8K59 - chains C and F of the 10 polymer chains in the assembly; structure by electron microscopy, 3.50 A resolution.

[Chain C]
Protein: DNA-directed RNA polymerase subunit beta
From: Escherichia coli K-12
Notes: EC 2.7.7.6
UniProtKB: P0A8V2 (RPOB_ECOLI); numbering as in UniProt (aligned over 3-1342)
Sequence (1340 residues; each row starts with the number of its first residue):
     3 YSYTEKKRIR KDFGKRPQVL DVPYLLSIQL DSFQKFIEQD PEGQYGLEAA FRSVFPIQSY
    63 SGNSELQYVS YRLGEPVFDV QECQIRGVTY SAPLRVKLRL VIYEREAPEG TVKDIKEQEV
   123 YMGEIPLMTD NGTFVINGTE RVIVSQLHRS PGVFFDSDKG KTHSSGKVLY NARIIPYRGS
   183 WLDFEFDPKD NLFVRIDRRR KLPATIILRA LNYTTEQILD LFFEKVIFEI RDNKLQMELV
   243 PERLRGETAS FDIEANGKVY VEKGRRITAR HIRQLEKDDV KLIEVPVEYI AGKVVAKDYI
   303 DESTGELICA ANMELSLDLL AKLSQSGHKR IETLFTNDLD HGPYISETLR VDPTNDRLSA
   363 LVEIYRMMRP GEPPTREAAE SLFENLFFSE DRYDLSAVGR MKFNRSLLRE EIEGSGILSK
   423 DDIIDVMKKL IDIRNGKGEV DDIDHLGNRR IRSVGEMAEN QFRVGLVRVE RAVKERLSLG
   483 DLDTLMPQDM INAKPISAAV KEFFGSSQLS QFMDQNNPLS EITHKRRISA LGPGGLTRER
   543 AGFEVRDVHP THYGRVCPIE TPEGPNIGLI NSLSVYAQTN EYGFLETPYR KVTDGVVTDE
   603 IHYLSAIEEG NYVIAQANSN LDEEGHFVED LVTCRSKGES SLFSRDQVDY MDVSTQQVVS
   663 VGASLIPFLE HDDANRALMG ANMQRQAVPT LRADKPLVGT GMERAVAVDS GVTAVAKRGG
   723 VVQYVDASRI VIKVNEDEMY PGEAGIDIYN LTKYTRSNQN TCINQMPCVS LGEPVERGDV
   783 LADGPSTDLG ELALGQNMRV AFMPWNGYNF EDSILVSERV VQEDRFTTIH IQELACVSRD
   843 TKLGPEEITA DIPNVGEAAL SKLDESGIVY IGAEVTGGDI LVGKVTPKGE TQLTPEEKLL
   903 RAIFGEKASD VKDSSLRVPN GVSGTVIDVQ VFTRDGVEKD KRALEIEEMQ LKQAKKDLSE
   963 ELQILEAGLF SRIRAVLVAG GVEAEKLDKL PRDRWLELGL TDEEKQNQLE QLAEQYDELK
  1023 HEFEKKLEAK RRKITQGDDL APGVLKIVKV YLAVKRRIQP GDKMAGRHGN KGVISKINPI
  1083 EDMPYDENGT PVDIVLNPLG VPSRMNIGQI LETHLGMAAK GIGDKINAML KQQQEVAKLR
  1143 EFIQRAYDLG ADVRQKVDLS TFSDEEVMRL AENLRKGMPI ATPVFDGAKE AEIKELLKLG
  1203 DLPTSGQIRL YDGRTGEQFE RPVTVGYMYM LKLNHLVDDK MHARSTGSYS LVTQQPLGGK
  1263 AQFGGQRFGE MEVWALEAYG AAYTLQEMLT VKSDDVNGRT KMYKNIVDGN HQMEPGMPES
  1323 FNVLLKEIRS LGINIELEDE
Curated features (UniProtKB/Swiss-Prot):
  - modified residue (N6-acetyllysine): K1022, K1200
  - mutagenesis: I561 (I561S: Resistant to antibiotics salinamide A and B), I569 (I569S: Resistant to antibiotics salinamide A and B), A665 (A665E: Resistant to antibiotics salinamide A and B), D675 (D675A/G: Resistant to antibiotics salinamide A and B), N677 (N677H/K: Resistant to antibiotics salinamide A and B), L680 (L680M: Resistant to antibiotics salinamide A and B), E813 (E813K: Disrupts the enzyme's active center)

[Chain F]
Protein: RNA polymerase sigma factor RpoD
From: Escherichia coli K-12
UniProtKB: P00579 (RPOD_ECOLI); residue numbers follow UniProt; this construct covers 90-612
Sequence (523 residues; numbered 90 to 612; the number before each row is that of its first residue):
    90 EIGRTTDPVR MYMREMGTVE LLTREGEIDI AKRIEDGINQ VQCSVAEYPE AITYLLEQYD
   150 RVEAEEARLS DLITGFVDPN AEEDLAPTAT HVGSELSQED LDDDEDEDEE DGDDDSADDD
   210 NSIDPELARE KFAELRAQYV VTRDTIKAKG RSHATAQEEI LKLSEVFKQF RLVPKQFDYL
   270 VNSMRVMMDR VRTQERLIMK LCVEQCKMPK KNFITLFTGN ETSDTWFNAA IAMNKPWSEK
   330 LHDVSEEVHR ALQKLQQIEE ETGLTIEQVK DINRRMSIGE AKARRAKKEM VEANLRLVIS
   390 IAKKYTNRGL QFLDLIQEGN IGLMKAVDKF EYRRGYKFST YATWWIRQAI TRSIADQART
   450 IRIPVHMIET INKLNRISRQ MLQEMGREPT PEELAERMLM PEDKIRKVLK IAKEPISMET
   510 PIGDDEDSHL GDFIEDTTLE LPLDSATTES LRAATHDVLA GLTAREAKVL RMRFGIDMNT
   570 DYTLEEVGKQ FDVTRERIRQ IEAKALRKLR HPSRSEVLRS FLD
Not modelled in the structure: 168-212, 237-242
Curated features (UniProtKB/Swiss-Prot):
  - DNA-binding region: L573 to A592 (H-T-H motif)
  - region: R584 to R599 (Interaction with anti-sigma factors)
  - motif: D403 to Q406 (Interaction with polymerase core subunit RpoC)
  - site: R562 (Interaction with anti-sigma factors)
  - mutagenesis: A553 (A553D: Disrupts the interaction with Escherichia phage lambda antitermination protein Q), R596 (R596D/E: 2-fold reduction in activation of class II Crp-dependent promoters)

[How chain C and chain F interact]
Contacting residue pairs - 78 pairs, chain C then chain F:
  Y123(C) - L471(F)  hydrophobic
  Y123(C) - G475(F)
  P372(C) - G92(F)
  P372(C) - T94(F)
  P372(C) - R103(F)  hydrogen bond (backbone-side chain)
  G373(C) - E90(F)
  G373(C) - R103(F)
  E374(C) - E90(F)
  E374(C) - R99(F)
  E374(C) - R103(F)  salt bridge
  P375(C) - E90(F)
  P375(C) - R103(F)
  R473(C) - K392(F)
  R473(C) - K393(F)
  R473(C) - N396(F)  hydrogen bond
  R473(C) - R397(F)
  E477(C) - K393(F)
  E477(C) - R397(F)  salt bridge
  Q490(C) - Q472(F)
  D491(C) - R468(F)  hydrogen bond (backbone-side chain)
  D491(C) - Q469(F)
  D491(C) - Q472(F)  hydrogen bond
  M492(C) - R468(F)
  I493(C) - R468(F)  hydrogen bond (backbone-side chain)
  N494(C) - R468(F)
  A495(C) - L471(F)  hydrophobic
  S508(C) - D513(F)
  S509(C) - D513(F)
  N856(C) - D612(F)  hydrogen bond
  P897(C) - F563(F)
  P897(C) - G564(F)
  P897(C) - I565(F)
  E898(C) - L540(F)
  E898(C) - R541(F)  salt bridge
  E898(C) - T544(F)
  E898(C) - I565(F)
  K900(C) - D570(F)  salt bridge
  L901(C) - F563(F)  hydrophobic
  L902(C) - L540(F)  hydrophobic
  L902(C) - T544(F)
  L902(C) - L607(F)  hydrophobic
  L902(C) - F610(F)  hydrophobic
  L902(C) - L611(F)  hydrophobic
  A904(C) - F563(F)  hydrophobic
  I905(C) - L598(F)  hydrophobic
  I905(C) - R599(F)  hydrogen bond (backbone-side chain)
  I905(C) - L607(F)  hydrophobic
  F906(C) - S604(F)
  F906(C) - L607(F)
  F906(C) - R608(F)
  F906(C) - L611(F)  hydrophobic
  E908(C) - D612(F)
  R936(C) - R495(F)
  D1041(C) - E477(F)
  D1041(C) - P480(F)
  P1044(C) - R495(F)
  T1248(C) - L530(F)
  T1248(C) - P531(F)
  G1249(C) - E524(F)
  S1250(C) - E524(F)  hydrogen bond
  Y1251(C) - I523(F)
  Y1251(C) - E524(F)  hydrogen bond (backbone-side chain)
  Y1251(C) - D525(F)
  Y1251(C) - L528(F)  hydrophobic
  S1252(C) - I523(F)
  S1252(C) - D525(F)
  L1253(C) - I523(F)
  L1253(C) - E524(F)
  L1253(C) - D525(F)
  Q1256(C) - D525(F)
  Q1256(C) - L528(F)
  L1259(C) - D521(F)
  V1298(C) - L528(F)  hydrophobic
  R1301(C) - L528(F)
  T1302(C) - S534(F)
  Y1305(C) - L532(F)
  K1306(C) - S534(F)
  K1306(C) - E538(F)
Also at the interface, not in a pair above, chain C (51 interface residues in all): V79, R97, G507, R841, E899, R903, D937, G938, G1260, K1262
Also at the interface, not in a pair above, chain F (55 interface residues in all): M102, R476, P478, E481, E491, L498, K499, G520, F522, A535, L559, L595

[In short]
51 residues of chain C face 55 of chain F across their interface; the contacts include 9 hydrogen bonds and 4
salt bridges. Polar contacts include E374(C)-R103(F), E477(C)-R397(F) and E898(C)-R541(F).
Chain C is DNA-directed RNA polymerase subunit beta and chain F is RNA polymerase sigma factor RpoD, both from
Escherichia coli K-12; the structure, The cryo-EM map of TIC-TIEA complex, was determined by electron
microscopy.
